8SAW - chains A and B of the 12 polymer chains in the assembly; structure by electron microscopy, 3.30 A resolution.

# Chain A
Molecule: CH848.3.D0949.10.17chim.6R.SOSIP.664 gp120A
From: HIV-1 06TG.HT008
UniProt: A0A1W6IPB2 (A0A1W6IPB2_9HIV1); the construct lacks a stretch of the UniProt sequence and is renumbered around it, so the offset changes along the chain: 34-132 = UniProt 30-128; 136-143 = UniProt 129-136; 153-185 = UniProt 139-171; 186-309 = UniProt 174-297; 6 more segments
Amino-acid sequence (471 residues; row label = number of the first residue in the row; note: 16 numbers in that range are skipped by the numbering (no residue carries them; nothing is unmodelled there); a row labelled like 185a-185b holds insertion residues (185a, then the next letters in order)):
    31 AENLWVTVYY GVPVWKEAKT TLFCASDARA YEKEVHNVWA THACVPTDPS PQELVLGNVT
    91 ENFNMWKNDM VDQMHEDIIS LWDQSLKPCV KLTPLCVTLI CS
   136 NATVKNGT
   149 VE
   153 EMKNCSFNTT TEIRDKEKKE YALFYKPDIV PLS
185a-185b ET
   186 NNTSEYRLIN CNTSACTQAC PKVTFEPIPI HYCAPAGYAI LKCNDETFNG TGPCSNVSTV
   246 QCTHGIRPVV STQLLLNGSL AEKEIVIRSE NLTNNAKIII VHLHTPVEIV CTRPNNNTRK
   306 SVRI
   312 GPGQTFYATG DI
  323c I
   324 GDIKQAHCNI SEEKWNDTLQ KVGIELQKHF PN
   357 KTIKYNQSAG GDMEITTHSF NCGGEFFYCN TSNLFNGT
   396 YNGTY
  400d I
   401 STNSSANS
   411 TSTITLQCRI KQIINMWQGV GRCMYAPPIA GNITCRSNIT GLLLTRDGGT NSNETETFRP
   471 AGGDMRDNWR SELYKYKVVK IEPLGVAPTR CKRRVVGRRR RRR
Disordered / not traced: 31, 506-513
Disulfide bonds: Cys54-Cys74, Cys119-Cys205, Cys126-Cys196, Cys131-Cys157, Cys201-Cys433, Cys218-Cys247, Cys228-Cys239, Cys296-Cys331, Cys378-Cys445, Cys385-Cys418
Covalent attachments: N-acetylglucosamine (NAG) linked to Asn156, Asn301, Asn442; glycan linked to Asn332
Differences from the reference sequence: expression tag (31-33, 512-513); conflict Cys201 (Val189 in A0A1W6IPB2), Cys433 (Ala417 in A0A1W6IPB2), Lys490 (Glu474 in A0A1W6IPB2), Glu492 (Gln476 in A0A1W6IPB2), Val496 (Ile480 in A0A1W6IPB2), Arg500 (Gly484 in A0A1W6IPB2), Cys501 (Ala485 in A0A1W6IPB2), Gly507 (Glu491 in A0A1W6IPB2), Arg509 (Glu493 in A0A1W6IPB2), Arg510 (Lys494 in A0A1W6IPB2)

# Chain B
Molecule: CH848.3.D0949.10.17chim.6R.SOSIP.664 gp41
From: HIV-1 06TG.HT008
Amino-acid sequence (132 residues; each row starts with the number of its first residue; note: 21 numbers in that range are skipped by the numbering (no residue carries them; nothing is unmodelled there)):
   512 AVGIGAVFLG FLGAAGSTMG AASMTLTVQA RNLLSG
   569 TVWGIKQLQA RVLAVERYLR DQQLLGIWGC SGKLICCTNV PWNSSWSNRN LSEIWDNMTW
   629 LQWDKEISNY TQIIYGLLEE SQNQQEKNEQ DLLALD
Disordered / not traced: 512-520
Disulfide bonds: Cys598-Cys604

# Chain A / chain B interface
Cross-chain cystine bridges: Cys501(A)-Cys605(B)
Contacting residue pairs - 83 pairs, chain A then chain B:
  Glu32(A) - Asn618(B)
  Glu32(A) - Leu619(B)
  Leu34(A) - Trp610(B)  hydrogen bond (backbone-backbone)
  Leu34(A) - Leu619(B)  hydrophobic
  Trp35(A) - Asn607(B)
  Trp35(A) - Val608(B)
  Trp35(A) - Pro609(B)  hydrophobic
  Val36(A) - Thr606(B)  hydrogen bond (backbone-side chain)
  Val36(A) - Val608(B)
  Val36(A) - Trp610(B)  hydrophobic
  Val36(A) - Ile642(B)  hydrophobic
  Thr37(A) - Cys604(B)
  Thr37(A) - Cys605(B)
  Val38(A) - Leu593(B)  hydrophobic
  Val38(A) - Trp596(B)  hydrophobic
  Val38(A) - Leu602(B)
  Val38(A) - Ile603(B)
  Val38(A) - Cys604(B)  hydrogen bond (backbone-backbone)
  Val38(A) - Leu646(B)  hydrophobic
  Tyr39(A) - Leu602(B)
  Tyr39(A) - Ile603(B)  hydrophobic
  Tyr39(A) - Trp623(B)
  Tyr39(A) - Trp628(B)  hydrophobic
  Tyr40(A) - Leu537(B)
  Tyr40(A) - Ala541(B)  hydrophobic
  Tyr40(A) - Asp589(B)
  Tyr40(A) - Leu602(B)  hydrogen bond (backbone-backbone)
  Gly41(A) - Leu537(B)
  Gly41(A) - Gln540(B)
  Val42(A) - Trp628(B)  hydrophobic
  Pro43(A) - Leu523(B)  hydrophobic
  Pro43(A) - Ala526(B)
  Pro43(A) - Gln540(B)
  Val44(A) - Trp628(B)
  Val44(A) - Leu629(B)  hydrophobic
  Val44(A) - Asp632(B)
  Trp45(A) - Leu523(B)  hydrophobic
  Trp45(A) - Ala526(B)  hydrophobic
  Trp45(A) - Leu629(B)
  Lys46(A) - Asp632(B)  salt bridge
  Thr51(A) - Lys574(B)
  Phe53(A) - Ser546(B)
  Phe53(A) - Gln575(B)
  Phe53(A) - Ala578(B)  hydrophobic
  Ala73(A) - Trp571(B)
  Val75(A) - Gly547(B)
  Val75(A) - Thr569(B)
  Leu84(A) - Gly521(B)
  Leu84(A) - Gly524(B)
  Leu86(A) - Leu523(B)
  Asn88(A) - Gly527(B)
  Leu111(A) - Trp571(B)  hydrophobic
  Gln114(A) - Trp571(B)  hydrogen bond
  Pro220(A) - Ala578(B)  hydrophobic
  Ala221(A) - Leu544(B)
  Ala221(A) - Ala582(B)
  Gly222(A) - Asn543(B)
  Thr244(A) - Leu523(B)
  Lys490(A) - Arg585(B)
  Ile491(A) - Arg585(B)  hydrogen bond (backbone-side chain)
  Pro493(A) - Asp589(B)
  Leu494(A) - Trp596(B)  hydrophobic
  Leu494(A) - Tyr643(B)
  Val496(A) - Trp610(B)  hydrophobic
  Val496(A) - Trp631(B)  hydrogen bond (backbone-side chain)
  Val496(A) - Ile642(B)  hydrophobic
  Ala497(A) - Met530(B)  hydrophobic
  Ala497(A) - Trp623(B)  hydrophobic
  Ala497(A) - Trp628(B)  hydrophobic
  Pro498(A) - Trp610(B)  hydrophobic
  Pro498(A) - Ile622(B)  hydrophobic
  Pro498(A) - Trp623(B)  hydrogen bond (backbone-side chain)
  Pro498(A) - Trp631(B)
  Cys501(A) - Cys605(B)  disulfide
  Cys501(A) - Thr606(B)
  Lys502(A) - Thr606(B)
  Arg503(A) - Trp596(B)  hydrogen bond (side chain-backbone)
  Arg503(A) - Gly597(B)
  Arg503(A) - Cys604(B)  hydrogen bond
  Arg503(A) - Cys605(B)
  Arg503(A) - Thr606(B)
  Arg503(A) - Gln650(B)
  Arg503(A) - Gln653(B)
Interface residues without a listed pair, chain A (47 interface residues in all): Cys74, Gln103, Asp107, Ser110, Tyr223, Ala224, Glu492, Gly495, Thr499, Arg500
Interface residues without a listed pair, chain B (53 interface residues in all): Phe522, Ala525, Ser534, Leu581, Tyr586, Gln590, Cys598

# Summary
Chain A and chain B form an interface of 47 and 53 residues respectively; the contacts include 1 disulfide
bond, 10 hydrogen bonds and 1 salt bridge. Polar pairs include Lys46(A)-Asp632(B), Val36(A)-Thr606(B) and
Gln114(A)-Trp571(B). Covalently linked N-acetylglucosamine: at Asn156(A), Asn301(A) and Asn442(A).
Chain A is CH848.3.D0949.10.17chim.6R.SOSIP.664 gp120A and chain B is CH848.3.D0949.10.17chim.6R.SOSIP.664
gp41, both from HIV-1 06TG.HT008; the structure, CryoEM structure of DH270.UCA.G57R-CH848.10.17DT, was
determined by electron microscopy (same publication as 8SAL, 8SAN, 8SAQ, 8SAR, 8SAS, 8SAT and 9 further
entries).
